Entry 6MDM (electron microscopy, 4.40 A resolution (low resolution: residue-level contacts below are approximate; hydrogen-bond / salt-bridge calls are withheld)); this record covers chains E and F of the 11 polymer chains in the assembly.

== Chain E (and F) ==
Name: Vesicle-fusing ATPase
Source organism: Cricetulus griseus
Notes: EC 3.6.4.6; chain F of this document is another copy of the same molecule, construct and numbering; everything in this record applies to it too
Reference sequence: P18708 (NSF_CRIGR); numbering as in UniProt (aligned over 1-744)
Amino-acid sequence (768 residues; each row starts with the number of its first residue; numbers below 1 keep their minus sign (Met-23 is residue -23)):
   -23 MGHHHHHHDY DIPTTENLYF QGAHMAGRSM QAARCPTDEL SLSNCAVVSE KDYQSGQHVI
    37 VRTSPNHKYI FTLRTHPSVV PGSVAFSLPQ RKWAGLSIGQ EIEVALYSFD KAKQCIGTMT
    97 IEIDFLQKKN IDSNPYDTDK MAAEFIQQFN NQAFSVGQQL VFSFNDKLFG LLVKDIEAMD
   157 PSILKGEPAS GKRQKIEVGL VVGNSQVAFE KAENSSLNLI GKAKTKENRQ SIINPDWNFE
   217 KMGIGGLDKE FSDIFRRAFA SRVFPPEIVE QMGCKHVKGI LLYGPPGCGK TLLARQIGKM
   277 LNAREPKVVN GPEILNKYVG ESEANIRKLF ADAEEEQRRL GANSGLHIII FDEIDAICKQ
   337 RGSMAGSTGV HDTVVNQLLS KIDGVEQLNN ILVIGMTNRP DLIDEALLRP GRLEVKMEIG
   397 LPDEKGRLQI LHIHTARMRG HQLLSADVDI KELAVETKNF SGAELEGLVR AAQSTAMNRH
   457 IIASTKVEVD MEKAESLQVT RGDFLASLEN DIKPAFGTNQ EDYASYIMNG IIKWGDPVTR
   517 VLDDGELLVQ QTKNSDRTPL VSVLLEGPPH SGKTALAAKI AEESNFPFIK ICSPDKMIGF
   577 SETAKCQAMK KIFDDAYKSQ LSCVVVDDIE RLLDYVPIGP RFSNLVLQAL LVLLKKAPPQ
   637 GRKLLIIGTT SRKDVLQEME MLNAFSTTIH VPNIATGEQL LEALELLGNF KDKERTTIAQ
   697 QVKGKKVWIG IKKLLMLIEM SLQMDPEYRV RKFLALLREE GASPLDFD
Not modelled in the structure: -23 to 209, 241-249, 459-464, 739-744 (chain F: -23 to 218, 240-250, 331-346, 391-397, 415-421, 458-470, 739-744)
Differences from the reference sequence: initiating methionine (-23); expression tag (-22 to 0); conflict Ile458 (Lys in P18708)
Swiss-Prot annotation at these positions:
  - binding site (ATP): Asn505 to Trp510, Pro545 to Leu552
  - binding site (Mg(2+)): Thr550
  - modified residue: Lys105 (N6-acetyllysine), Ser207 (Phosphoserine), Tyr259 (Phosphotyrosine), Ser569 (Phosphoserine)
From the paper describing this entry:
  - mutagenesis - Y294A, Y294L: decreased catalytic activity on SNARE complex

== Interface between chain E and chain F ==
Contacting residue pairs (59):
  Ser228(E) - Asn454(F)
  Phe231(E) - Asn454(F)
  Arg232(E) - Ser450(F)
  Arg232(E) - Asn454(F)
  Arg232(E) - Asp487(F)
  Arg233(E) - Ser450(F)
  Arg233(E) - Asp487(F)
  Ala236(E) - Ser450(F)
  Val239(E) - Met453(F)
  Phe240(E) - Met453(F)
  Phe240(E) - Ile457(F)
  Phe240(E) - Glu471(F)
  Cys250(E) - Met414(F)
  Cys250(E) - Arg446(F)
  Lys251(E) - Arg446(F)
  Arg385(E) - Glu440(F)
  Pro386(E) - Glu440(F)
  Glu390(E) - Gly443(F)
  Leu523(E) - Gln719(F)
  Leu523(E) - Met720(F)
  Gln526(E) - Gln719(F)
  Gln527(E) - Glu715(F)
  Gln527(E) - Met716(F)
  Gln527(E) - Gln719(F)
  Asn530(E) - Gln719(F)
  Ser531(E) - Glu715(F)
  Arg533(E) - Met504(F)
  Arg533(E) - Asn505(F)
  Arg533(E) - Leu683(F)
  Arg533(E) - Glu715(F)
  Thr534(E) - Met712(F)
  Thr534(E) - Glu715(F)
  Leu536(E) - Met712(F)
  Val537(E) - Met712(F)
  Cys582(E) - Gly575(F)
  Lys586(E) - Ile574(F)
  Pro616(E) - Ile614(F)
  Pro616(E) - Arg617(F)
  Phe618(E) - Val612(F)
  Phe618(E) - Ile614(F)
  Leu623(E) - Val612(F)
  Gln624(E) - Arg607(F)
  Gln624(E) - Asp610(F)
  Gln624(E) - Tyr611(F)
  Leu627(E) - Arg607(F)
  Val628(E) - Ile574(F)
  Val628(E) - Arg607(F)
  Leu629(E) - Ile574(F)
  Lys631(E) - Lys708(F)
  Lys632(E) - Asp571(F)
  Glu654(E) - Pro613(F)
  Glu654(E) - Ile614(F)
  Met655(E) - Ile614(F)
  Glu656(E) - Pro613(F)
  Glu656(E) - Arg648(F)
  Asn659(E) - Pro545(F)
  Asn659(E) - His546(F)
  Ser662(E) - Met712(F)
  Thr663(E) - Met716(F)
Interface residues without a listed pair, chain E (46 interface residues in all): Lys217, Val346, Asp532, Pro535, Ser538, Thr579, Leu621, Ala660
Interface residues without a listed pair, chain F (41 interface residues in all): Lys293, Glu442, His456, Ile488, Pro570, Phe576, Glu606, Asn685, Leu711

== In short ==
Chain E and chain F form an interface of 46 and 41 residues respectively. Curated annotation (UniProt) lists
14 ATP-binding residues and Mg2+-binding residue Thr550(E) on chain E. The paper reports that Y294A and Y294L
of chain E reduce catalytic activity on SNARE complex.
Chain E and chain F are both Vesicle-fusing ATPase (Cricetulus griseus); the structure, The 20S supercomplex
engaging the SNAP-25 N-terminus (class 1), was determined by electron microscopy (same publication as 6MDN,
6MDO and 6MDP).
